4LOR - chains A and D of the 4 polymer chains in the assembly; structure by X-ray diffraction, 2.50 A resolution.

Chain A:
Molecule: Complement C1s subcomponent heavy chain
From: Homo sapiens
Notes: EC 3.4.21.42; fragment: CUB1-EGF-CUB2 fragment
Reference sequence: P09871 (C1S_HUMAN); residues 2-277 here correspond to UniProt positions 17-292 (UniProt number = residue number + 15)
Sequence (276 residues; row label = number of the first residue in the row):
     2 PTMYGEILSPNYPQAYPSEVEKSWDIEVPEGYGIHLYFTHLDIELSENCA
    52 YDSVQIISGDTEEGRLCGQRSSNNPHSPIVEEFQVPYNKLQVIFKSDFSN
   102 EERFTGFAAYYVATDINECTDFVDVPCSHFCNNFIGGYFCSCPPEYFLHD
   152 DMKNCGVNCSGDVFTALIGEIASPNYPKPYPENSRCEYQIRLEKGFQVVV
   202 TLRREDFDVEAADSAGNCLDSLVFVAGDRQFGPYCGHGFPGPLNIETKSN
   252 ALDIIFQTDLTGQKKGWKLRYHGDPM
Disulfide bonds: Cys-50/Cys-68, Cys-120/Cys-132, Cys-128/Cys-141, Cys-143/Cys-156, Cys-160/Cys-187, Cys-219/Cys-236
Covalently attached groups: N-acetylglucosamine (NAG) linked to Asn-159
Metal / ion sites: Na+ site 1: Ser-10, Pro-11, Gln-15, Thr-106; Ca2+ site 1: Glu-45, Asp-53, Asp-98, Ser-100, Asn-101; Ca2+ site 2: Asp-116, Ile-117, Glu-119, Asn-134, Phe-135, Gly-138; Na+ site 2: Ser-174, Pro-175, Lys-179, Lys-266; Ca2+ site 3: Glu-211, Asp-221, Asp-260, Thr-262, Gly-263
Curated features (UniProtKB/Swiss-Prot):
  - binding site (Ca(2+)): Glu-45, Asp-53, Asp-98, Asp-116, Ile-117, Glu-119, Asn-134, Phe-135, Gly-138, Glu-211, Asp-221, Asp-260, Gly-263, Gln-264
  - modified residue: Asn-134 (3R: -3-hydroxyasparagine)
  - glycosylation: Asn-159 (N-linked (GlcNAc...) asparagine)
What the authors report for this chain:
  - Ca2+ coordination: Glu-45, Asp-98, Ser-100
  - specificity-determining residues: Glu-48, Glu-102

Chain D:
Molecule: collagen-like peptide from C1q
Sequence (29 residues; row label = number of the first residue in the row):
     1 XGPPGPPGPPGPPGKLGPPGPPGPPGPPX
Unresolved in the structure: 1, 25-29
Modified / non-standard residues: ACE (acetyl group) at position 1, NH2 (amino group) at position 29; Pro-4, Pro-7, Pro-10, Pro-13, Pro-19, Pro-22, Pro-25, Pro-28 (4-hydroxyproline; HYP)

How chain A and chain D interact:
Contacting residue pairs (9; chain A residue first):
  Glu-45(A) / Lys-15(D)  salt bridge
  Tyr-52(A) / Lys-15(D)
  Asp-98(A) / Lys-15(D)  salt bridge
  Phe-99(A) / Leu-16(D)
  Phe-99(A) / Gly-17(D)
  Phe-99(A) / Pro-18(D)  hydrophobic
  Ser-100(A) / Lys-15(D)  hydrogen bond (backbone-side chain)
  Glu-102(A) / Lys-15(D)
  Glu-102(A) / Leu-16(D)  hydrogen bond (side chain-backbone)
Also at the interface, not in a pair above, chain D (5 interface residues in all): Pro-19
From the paper, about this interface:
  - residue pairs: Glu-45(A)/Lys-15(D), Asp-98(A)/Lys-15(D), Phe-99(A)/Pro-18(D) (hydrophobic contact), Ser-100(A)/Lys-15(D)
  - interface residues, chain A: Ser-100(A), Glu-102(A)

Overview:
The interface between chain A and chain D involves 6 residues on one side and 5 on the other, with 2 hydrogen
bonds and 2 salt bridges. Among the polar pairs are Glu-45(A)/Lys-15(D), Asp-98(A)/Lys-15(D) and
Ser-100(A)/Lys-15(D). The paper describes contacts between Glu-45(A) and Lys-15(D), Asp-98(A) and Lys-15(D)
and Ser-100(A) and Lys-15(D); a hydrophobic contact between Phe-99(A) and Pro-18(D). The paper reports
interface residues Ser-100(A) and Glu-102(A); Ca2+ coordination by Glu-45(A), Asp-98(A) and Ser-100(A).
Chain A is Complement C1s subcomponent heavy chain (Homo sapiens) and chain D is collagen-like peptide from
C1q; the structure, C1s CUB1-EGF-CUB2 in complex with a collagen-like peptide from C1q, was determined by
X-ray diffraction together with 4LMF, 4LOS and 4LOT from the same study.
